Entry 8ETV (electron microscopy, 3.16 A resolution); this record covers chains F and I of the 8 polymer chains in the assembly.

[Chain F]
Protein: Histone H4
Organism: Xenopus laevis
UniProt: P62799 (H4_XENLA); numbering as in UniProt (aligned over 1-103)
Amino-acid sequence (103 residues; row label = number of the first residue in the row):
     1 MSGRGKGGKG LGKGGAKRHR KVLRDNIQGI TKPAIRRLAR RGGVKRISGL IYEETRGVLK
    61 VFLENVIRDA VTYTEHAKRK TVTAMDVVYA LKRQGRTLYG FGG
Unresolved in the structure: 1-24
Swiss-Prot annotation at these positions:
  - DNA-binding region: Lys17 to Lys21
  - modified residue: Ser2 (N-acetylserine), Arg4 (Asymmetric dimethylarginine), Lys6 (N6-(2-hydroxyisobutyryl)lysine), Lys9 (N6-(2-hydroxyisobutyryl)lysine), Lys13 (N6-(2-hydroxyisobutyryl)lysine), Lys17 (N6-(2-hydroxyisobutyryl)lysine), Lys21 (N6,N6,N6-trimethyllysine), Lys32 (N6-(2-hydroxyisobutyryl)lysine), Lys45 (N6-(2-hydroxyisobutyryl)lysine), Ser48 (Phosphoserine), Tyr52 (Phosphotyrosine), Lys60 (N6-(2-hydroxyisobutyryl)lysine), Lys78 (N6-(2-hydroxyisobutyryl)lysine), Lys80 (N6-(2-hydroxyisobutyryl)lysine), Tyr89 (Phosphotyrosine), Lys92 (N6-(2-hydroxyisobutyryl)lysine)
  - cross-link (Glycyl lysine isopeptide (Lys-Gly)): Lys32 (interchain with G-Cter in UFM1), Lys92 (interchain with G-Cter in ubiquitin)

[Chain I]
Molecule: 227-nt DNA strand
Sequence (227 nucleotides; numbered -73 to 153; the number before each row is that of its first residue; numbers below 1 keep their minus sign (DC-73 is residue -73)):
   -73 CTGGAGAATC CCGGTGCCGA GGCCGCTCAA TTGGTCGTAG ACAGCTCTAG CACCGCTTAA
   -13 ACGCACGTAC GCGCTGTCCC CCGCGTTTTA ACCGCCAAGG GGATTACTCC CTAGTCTCCA
    47 GGCACGTGTC AGATATATAC ATCCTGTGCA TGTATTGAAC AGCGACCTTG CCGGTGCCAG
   107 TCGGATAGTG TTCCGAGCTC CCACTCTAGA GGATCCCCGG GTACCGA
Unresolved in the structure: -73, 38-153

[How chain F and chain I interact]
Contacting residue pairs (9):
  Arg46(F) - DC7(I)  phosphate contact
  Arg46(F) - DC8(I)  phosphate contact
  Ile47(F) - DC7(I)  sugar contact
  Ile47(F) - DC8(I)  hydrogen bond to the phosphate
  Ser48(F) - DC7(I)  phosphate contact
  Gly49(F) - DC7(I)  phosphate contact
  Lys80(F) - DG27(I)  salt bridge to the phosphate
  Lys80(F) - DG28(I)  hydrogen bond to the phosphate
  Thr81(F) - DG28(I)  hydrogen bond to the phosphate
Interface residues without a listed pair, chain F (9 interface residues in all): Arg36, Lys45, Arg79

[Summary]
The interface between chain F and chain I involves 9 residues on one side and 4 on the other, with 3 hydrogen
bonds and 1 salt bridge. Polar pairs include Ile47(F)-DC8(I), Lys80(F)-DG28(I) and Thr81(F)-DG28(I). Curated
annotation (UniProt) lists a DNA-binding region on chain F.
Here chain F is Histone H4 (Xenopus laevis) and chain I is a 227-nt DNA strand. Entry 8ETV (Class2 of the
INO80-Hexasome complex) was determined by electron microscopy, deposited together with 8ETS, 8ETT, 8ETU, 8ETW,
8EU9, 8EUE, 8EUF and 8EUJ.
